Entry 8DFA (electron microscopy, 2.80 A resolution); this record covers chains C and L of the 13 polymer chains in the assembly.

# Chain C
Molecule: CRISPR-associated protein, TM1801 family
From: Desulfovibrio vulgaris str. Hildenborough
UniProt: Q72WF7 (Q72WF7_DESVH); residues 1-290 here = UniProt positions 1-290
Sequence (290 residues; each row starts with the number of its first residue):
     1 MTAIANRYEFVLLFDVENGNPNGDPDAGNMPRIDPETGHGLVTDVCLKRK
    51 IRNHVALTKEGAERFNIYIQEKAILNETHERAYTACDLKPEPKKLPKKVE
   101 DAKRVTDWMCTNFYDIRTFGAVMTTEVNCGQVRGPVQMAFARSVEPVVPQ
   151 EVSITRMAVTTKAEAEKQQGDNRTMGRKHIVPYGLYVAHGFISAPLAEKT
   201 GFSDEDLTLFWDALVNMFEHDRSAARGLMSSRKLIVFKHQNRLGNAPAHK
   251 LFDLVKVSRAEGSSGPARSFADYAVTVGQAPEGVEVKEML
Disordered / not traced: 167-170

# Chain L
Molecule: 46-nt RNA strand
From: Desulfovibrio vulgaris
Sequence (46 nucleotides; row label = number of the first residue in the row):
     2 GGAUUGAAACGCCAUGCUCAGGCUGGCGAGUGGGCGCCACUCUCCA

# Interface between chain C and chain L
Contacting residue pairs (36):
  Asn22(C) - G17(L)  sugar contact
  Asn22(C) - C18(L)  hydrogen bond to the phosphate
  Asn22(C) - U19(L)  hydrogen bond to the phosphate
  Gly23(C) - C18(L)  sugar contact
  Gly23(C) - U19(L)  hydrogen bond to the phosphate
  Pro25(C) - C18(L)  base contact
  Asn29(C) - C18(L)  hydrogen bond to the sugar
  Arg32(C) - C18(L)  salt bridge to the phosphate
  Thr43(C) - C18(L)  phosphate contact
  Val45(C) - U16(L)  sugar contact
  Val45(C) - G17(L)  phosphate contact
  Cys46(C) - G17(L)  sugar contact
  Lys48(C) - U16(L)  salt bridge to the phosphate
  Arg49(C) - G17(L)  salt bridge to the phosphate
  Arg52(C) - U16(L)  salt bridge to the phosphate
  Ile69(C) - G17(L)  phosphate contact
  Phe119(C) - A15(L)  phosphate contact
  Val122(C) - C14(L)  sugar contact
  Val122(C) - A15(L)  sugar contact
  Gln131(C) - C14(L)  hydrogen bond to the sugar
  Val132(C) - C14(L)  hydrogen bond to the sugar
  Arg133(C) - C14(L)  phosphate contact
  Arg133(C) - A15(L)  phosphate contact
  Gln137(C) - A15(L)  phosphate contact
  Ile154(C) - G22(L)  base contact
  Ile154(C) - C24(L)  phosphate contact
  Thr155(C) - G22(L)  hydrogen bond to the sugar
  Thr155(C) - G23(L)  base contact
  Thr155(C) - C24(L)  hydrogen bond to the phosphate
  Arg156(C) - G22(L)  base contact
  Arg173(C) - G23(L)  hydrogen bond to the base
  Arg173(C) - U25(L)  hydrogen bond to the base
  Ser223(C) - C20(L)  phosphate contact
  Ala224(C) - A21(L)  hydrogen bond to the phosphate
  Arg226(C) - U19(L)  hydrogen bond to the phosphate
  Arg226(C) - C20(L)  salt bridge to the phosphate
Interface residues without a listed pair, chain C (32 interface residues in all): Pro21, Gly28, Gly120, Ala121, Met157, Thr174, Ala225
Interface residues without a listed pair, chain L (13 interface residues in all): C13

# In short
32 residues of chain C and 13 residues of chain L are in contact; the contacts include 12 hydrogen bonds and 5
salt bridges. Polar pairs include Arg173(C)-G23(L), Arg173(C)-U25(L) and Asn29(C)-C18(L).
Chain C is CRISPR-associated protein, TM1801 family (Desulfovibrio vulgaris str. Hildenborough) and chain L is
a 46-nt RNA strand (Desulfovibrio vulgaris); the structure, type I-C Cascade bound to ssDNA target, was
determined by electron microscopy together with 8DEJ, 8DFS, 8DEX and 8DFO from the same study.
